5IWL - chains B and C of the 4 polymer chains in the assembly; structure by X-ray diffraction, 2.80 A resolution.

# Chain B
Molecule: 5F9 diabody
Source organism: Homo sapiens
Chain sequence (234 residues; numbered 1 to 234; the number before each row is that of its first residue):
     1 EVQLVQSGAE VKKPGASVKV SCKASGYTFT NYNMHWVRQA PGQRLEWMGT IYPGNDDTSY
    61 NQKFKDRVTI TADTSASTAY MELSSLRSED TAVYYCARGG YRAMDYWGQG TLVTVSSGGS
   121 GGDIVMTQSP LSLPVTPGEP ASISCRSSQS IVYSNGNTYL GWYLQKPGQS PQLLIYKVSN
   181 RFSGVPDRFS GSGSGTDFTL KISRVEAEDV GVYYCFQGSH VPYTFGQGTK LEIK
Unresolved in the structure: 234
Cystine bridges: Cys22-Cys96, Cys145-Cys215
Modified / non-standard residues: Glu1 (pyroglutamic acid; PCA)

# Chain C
Molecule: Leukocyte surface antigen CD47
Source organism: Homo sapiens
Notes: fragment: extracellular domain
UniProt: Q08722 (CD47_HUMAN); residues 1-114 here correspond to UniProt positions 19-132 (UniProt number = residue number + 18)
Chain sequence (114 residues; row label = number of the first residue in the row):
     1 ELLFNKTKSV DFTFGNDTVV IPCFVTNMEA QNTTEVYVKW KFKGRDIYTF DGALNKSTVP
    61 TDFSSAKIEV SQLLKGDASL KMDKSDAVSH TGNYTCEVTE LTREGETIIE LKYR
Cystine bridges: Cys23-Cys96
Glycans and other covalent adducts: N-acetylglucosamine (NAG) linked to Asn16, Asn32, Asn93
Modified / non-standard residues: Glu1 (pyroglutamic acid; PCA)
Construct notes: conflict Asp11 (Glu29 in Q08722); engineered mutation Gly15 (Cys33 in Q08722)
Curated features (UniProtKB/Swiss-Prot):
  - modified residue: Ser71 (Phosphoserine)
  - glycosylation (N-linked (GlcNAc...) asparagine): Asn5, Asn16, Asn32, Asn55, Asn93

# Chain B / chain C interface
Residue-residue contacts (16; chain B residue first):
  Asn31(B) with Glu1(C); Asn27(C); Glu29(C), hydrogen bond; Arg103(C), hydrogen bond (backbone-side chain)
  Tyr32(B) with Glu29(C), hydrogen bond; Arg103(C)
  Asn33(B) with Glu1(C)
  Tyr52(B) with Glu1(C), hydrogen bond (side chain-backbone); Leu3(C); Asn27(C)
  Gly100(B) with Glu1(C); Thr102(C)
  Tyr101(B) with Glu1(C), hydrogen bond (side chain-backbone); Glu104(C)
  Arg102(B) with Glu104(C), salt bridge
  Ala103(B) with Thr102(C)
Also at the interface, not in a pair above, chain B (11 interface residues in all): Thr28, Gly99, Asp105

# Overview
The interface between chain B and chain C involves 11 residues on one side and 7 on the other; the contacts
include 5 hydrogen bonds and 1 salt bridge. Polar contacts include Arg102(B)-Glu104(C), Asn31(B)-Glu29(C) and
Asn31(B)-Arg103(C). Covalently linked N-acetylglucosamine: at Asn16(C), Asn32(C) and Asn93(C).
Chain B is 5F9 diabody and chain C is Leukocyte surface antigen CD47, both from Homo sapiens; the structure,
CD47-diabody complex, was determined by X-ray diffraction.
